7Y7I - chains A and J of the 12 polymer chains in the assembly; structure by electron microscopy, 3.42 A resolution.

[Chain A]
Molecule: Histone H3.1, Histone H3-like centromeric protein A
Source organism: Gallus gallus
Reference sequence: chimeric construct of P68431, Q6XXM1: residues 0-63 from P68431 (H31_HUMAN) positions 1-64 (UniProt number = residue number + 1); residues 64-140 from Q6XXM1 positions 55-131 (UniProt number = residue number - 9)
Sequence (144 residues; row label = number of the first residue in the row; numbers below 1 keep their minus sign (Gly-3 is residue -3)):
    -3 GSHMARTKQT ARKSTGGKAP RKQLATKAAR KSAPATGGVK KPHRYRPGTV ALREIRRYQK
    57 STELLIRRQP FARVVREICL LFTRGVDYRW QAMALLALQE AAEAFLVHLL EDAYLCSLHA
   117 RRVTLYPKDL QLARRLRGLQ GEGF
Unresolved in the structure: -3 to 37, 140
Construct notes: expression tag (-3 to -1)
Curated features (UniProtKB/Swiss-Prot):
  - modified residue: Arg2 (Asymmetric dimethylarginine), Thr3 (Phosphothreonine), Lys4 (Allysine), Gln5 (5-glutamyl dopamine), Thr6 (Phosphothreonine), Arg8 (Citrulline), Lys9 (N6,N6,N6-trimethyllysine), Ser10 (ADP-ribosylserine), Thr11 (Phosphothreonine), Lys14 (N6-(2-hydroxyisobutyryl)lysine), Arg17 (Asymmetric dimethylarginine), Lys18 (N6-(2-hydroxyisobutyryl)lysine), Lys23 (N6-(2-hydroxyisobutyryl)lysine), Arg26 (Citrulline), Lys27 (N6,N6,N6-trimethyllysine), Ser28 (ADP-ribosylserine), Lys36 (N6,N6,N6-trimethyllysine), Lys37 (N6-methyllysine), Tyr41 (Phosphotyrosine), Lys56 (N6,N6,N6-trimethyllysine) and 1 more in UniProt
  - lipidation: Lys18 (N6-decanoyllysine)

[Chain J]
Molecule: Chains: J
Source organism: synthetic construct
Sequence (143 nucleotides; row label = number of the first residue in the row):
   147 TCGATGTATA TATCTGACTC GTGCCTGGAG ACTAGGGAGT AATCCCCTTG GCGGTTAAAA
   207 CGCGGGGGAC AGCGCGTACG TGCGTTTAAG CGGTGCTAGA GCTGTCTACG ACCAATTGAG
   267 CGGCCTCGGC ACCGGGATTC TGA

[How chain A and chain J interact]
Contacting residue pairs (21):
  His39(A) - DT151(J)  phosphate contact
  Arg40(A) - DG226(J)  base contact
  Arg40(A) - DT227(J)  hydrogen bond to the base
  Arg40(A) - DG228(J)  hydrogen bond to the sugar
  Tyr41(A) - DG228(J)  phosphate contact
  Pro43(A) - DT227(J)  sugar contact
  Gly44(A) - DG226(J)  phosphate contact
  Gly44(A) - DT227(J)  hydrogen bond to the phosphate
  Val46(A) - DT227(J)  hydrogen bond to the phosphate
  Val46(A) - DG228(J)  phosphate contact
  Ala47(A) - DT227(J)  hydrogen bond to the phosphate
  Arg49(A) - DT153(J)  salt bridge to the phosphate
  Lys56(A) - DT155(J)  phosphate contact
  Arg64(A) - DG236(J)  hydrogen bond to the phosphate
  Arg64(A) - DC237(J)  salt bridge to the phosphate
  Gln65(A) - DA235(J)  phosphate contact
  Gln65(A) - DG236(J)  hydrogen bond to the phosphate
  Pro66(A) - DA235(J)  phosphate contact
  Arg69(A) - DA235(J)  salt bridge to the phosphate
  Arg85(A) - DG245(J)  sugar contact
  Arg117(A) - DA217(J)  salt bridge to the phosphate
Interface residues without a listed pair, chain A (18 interface residues in all): Arg42, Thr45, Arg63
Interface residues without a listed pair, chain J (14 interface residues in all): DG152, DA154, DA244

[In short]
18 residues of chain A and 14 residues of chain J are in contact, with 7 hydrogen bonds and 4 salt bridges.
Polar contacts include Arg40(A)-DT227(J), Arg40(A)-DG228(J) and Gly44(A)-DT227(J).
Here chain A is Histone H3.1, Histone H3-like centromeric protein A (Gallus gallus) and chain J is Chains: J
(synthetic construct). Entry 7Y7I (chicken KNL2 in complex with the CENP-A nucleosome) was determined by
electron microscopy.
